PDB entry 3OR1 | X-ray diffraction, 1.76 A resolution | chains A and D of the 6 polymer chains in the assembly

[Chain A (and D)]
Name: Sulfite reductase alpha
Organism: desulfovibrio gigas
Notes: chain D of this document is another copy of the same molecule, construct and numbering; everything in this record applies to it too
Sequence (437 residues; row label = number of the first residue in the row):
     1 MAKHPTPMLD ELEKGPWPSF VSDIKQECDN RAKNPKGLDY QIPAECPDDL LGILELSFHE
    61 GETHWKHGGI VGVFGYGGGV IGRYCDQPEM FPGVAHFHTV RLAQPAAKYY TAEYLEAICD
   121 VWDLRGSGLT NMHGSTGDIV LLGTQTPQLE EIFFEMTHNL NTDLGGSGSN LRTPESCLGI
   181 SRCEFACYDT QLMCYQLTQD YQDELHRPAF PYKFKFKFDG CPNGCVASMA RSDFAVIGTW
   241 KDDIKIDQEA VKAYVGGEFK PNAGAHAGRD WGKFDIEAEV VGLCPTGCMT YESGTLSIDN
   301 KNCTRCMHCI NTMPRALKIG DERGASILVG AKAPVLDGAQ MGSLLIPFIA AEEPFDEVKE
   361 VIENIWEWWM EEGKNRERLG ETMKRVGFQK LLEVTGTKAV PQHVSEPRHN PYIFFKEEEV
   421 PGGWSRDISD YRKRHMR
Disordered / not traced: 1-2
Ion coordination: 4Fe-4S cluster Fe site 1: Cys-177, Cys-183, Cys-221, Cys-225; 4Fe-4S cluster Fe site 2: Cys-284, Cys-303, Cys-306, Cys-309
Ligand contacts:
  - 4Fe-4S cluster (SF4), molecule 1: Cys-177, Leu-178, Gly-179, Cys-183, Phe-185, Ala-186, Asp-219, Gly-220, Cys-221, Asn-223, Gly-224, Cys-225
  - 4Fe-4S cluster (SF4), molecule 2: Ile-244, Cys-284, Pro-285, Thr-286, Cys-288, Met-289, Ile-298, Cys-303, Thr-304, Arg-305, Cys-306, Met-307, His-308, Cys-309
  - sulfite ion (SO3): Arg-101, Thr-136, Arg-172, Lys-213, Lys-215
  - siroheme (SRM), molecule 1: Ile-81, Arg-83, Arg-101, Asn-131, Gly-134, Ser-135, Thr-136, Gly-137, Asp-138, Val-140, Tyr-212, Lys-213, Lys-215, Lys-217, Arg-231, Lys-332, Ala-333, Pro-334, Val-335, Arg-376, Arg-378
  - siroheme (SRM), molecule 2: Cys-177, Leu-178, Arg-182, Cys-183, Glu-184, Phe-185, Asn-223, Gly-224, Cys-225, Arg-231, Asn-262, Asn-311

[Chain A / chain D interface]
Pairs across the interface (32):
  Glu-60(A) with Arg-434(D)
  Glu-62(A) with Arg-434(D), salt bridge; His-435(D), salt bridge
  Thr-63(A) with His-435(D), hydrogen bond (backbone-side chain)
  His-64(A) with Arg-434(D), hydrogen bond (side chain-backbone); His-435(D), hydrogen bond
  Lys-66(A) with Met-436(D); Arg-437(D), hydrogen bond (side chain-backbone)
  Asp-86(A) with His-435(D); Met-436(D)
  Gln-87(A) with Arg-434(D)
  Pro-334(A) with Tyr-412(D)
  Val-335(A) with Tyr-412(D), hydrogen bond (backbone-side chain)
  Leu-336(A) with Tyr-412(D), hydrogen bond (backbone-side chain)
  Tyr-412(A) with Pro-334(D); Val-335(D); Leu-336(D), hydrogen bond (side chain-backbone)
  Arg-434(A) with Glu-60(D); Glu-62(D), salt bridge; His-64(D); Asp-86(D); Gln-87(D), hydrogen bond (backbone-side chain)
  His-435(A) with Glu-62(D), salt bridge; Thr-63(D), hydrogen bond (side chain-backbone); His-64(D); Asp-86(D), salt bridge
  Met-436(A) with Lys-66(D); Asp-86(D), hydrogen bond (backbone-backbone); Gln-87(D); Pro-88(D); Glu-89(D)
  Arg-437(A) with Lys-66(D), hydrogen bond (backbone-side chain)
Interface residues without a listed pair, chain A (18 interface residues in all): Pro-88, His-409, Pro-411
Interface residues without a listed pair, chain D (19 interface residues in all): Ala-339, Pro-411

[Overview]
Chain A and chain D form an interface of 18 and 19 residues respectively, with 11 hydrogen bonds and 5 salt
bridges. Polar pairs include Glu-62(A)/Arg-434(D), Glu-62(A)/His-435(D) and His-435(A)/Asp-86(D). Ligands of
chain A: sulfite ion, siroheme and 4Fe-4S cluster.
Chain A and chain D are both Sulfite reductase alpha (desulfovibrio gigas); the structure, Crystal structure
of dissimilatory sulfite reductase I (DsrI), was determined by X-ray diffraction.
